1FDH - chains A and H of the 4 polymer chains in the assembly; structure by X-ray diffraction, 2.50 A resolution.

Chain A:
Molecule: Hemoglobin F (deoxy) (alpha chain)
Organism: Homo sapiens
Reference sequence: P69905 (HBA_HUMAN); numbering as in UniProt (aligned over 1-141)
Sequence (141 residues; numbered 1 to 141; the number before each row is that of its first residue):
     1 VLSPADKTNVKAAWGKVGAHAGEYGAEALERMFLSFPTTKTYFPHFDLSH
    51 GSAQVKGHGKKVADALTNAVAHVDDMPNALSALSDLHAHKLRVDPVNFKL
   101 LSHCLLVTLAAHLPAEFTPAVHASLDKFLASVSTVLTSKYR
Ion coordination: heme Fe near His87 (its only coordinating residue here)
Ligand contacts: heme (HEM): Met32, Thr39, Tyr42, Phe43, His45, Phe46, His58, Lys61, Val62, Ala65, Leu66, Leu83, Leu86, His87, Leu91, Val93, Asn97, Phe98, Leu101, Val132, Leu136
UniProt features mapped onto this chain:
  - site: Lys61 (Not glycated)
  - natural variant: Asp6 (A6D: In J-Toronto; this construct carries the variant), Ala13 (A13D: In J-Paris 1/J-Aljezur), Glu27 (A27E: In Shenyang; this construct carries the variant), Lys61 (K61N: In Zambia; deletion: In Clinic), Asp64 (A64D: In Pontoise; this construct carries the variant), Asp75 (D75A: In Lille; D75G: In Chapel Hill; D75N: In G-Pest), Ala111 (A111D: In Petah Tikva)

Chain H:
Molecule: Hemoglobin F (deoxy) (gamma chain)
Organism: Homo sapiens
Reference sequence: P69891 (HBG1_HUMAN); residues 1-146 here correspond to UniProt positions 7-152 (UniProt number = residue number + 6)
Sequence (147 residues; row label = number of the first residue in the row; numbering starts at 0):
     0 XGHFTEEDKATITSLWGKVNVEDAGGETLGRLLVVYPWTQRFFDSFGNLS
    50 SASAIMGNPKVKAHGKKVLTSLGDAIKHLDDLKGTFAQLSELHCDKLHVD
   100 PENFKLLGNVLVTVLAIHFGKEFTPEVQASWQKMVTGVASALSSRYH
Glycans and other covalent adducts: covalent link ACE_0-His2
Modified residues: ACE (acetyl group) at position 0
Ion coordination: heme Fe near His92 (its only coordinating residue here)
Ligand contacts: heme (HEM): Leu31, Phe41, Phe42, His63, Lys66, Val67, Ser70, Leu71, Phe85, Leu88, Leu91, His92, Leu96, Val98, Asn102, Phe103, Leu106, Val137, Leu141

How chain A and chain H interact:
Pairs across the interface (25; chain A residue first):
  Pro37(A) - His146(H)
  Thr38(A) - Asp99(H)
  Lys40(A) - His146(H)  hydrogen bond (side chain-backbone)
  Thr41(A) - His97(H)
  Thr41(A) - Val98(H)
  Thr41(A) - Tyr145(H)
  Tyr42(A) - Arg40(H)
  Tyr42(A) - Asp99(H)  hydrogen bond
  Pro44(A) - His97(H)
  Leu91(A) - Arg40(H)  hydrogen bond (backbone-side chain)
  Arg92(A) - Trp37(H)
  Arg92(A) - Arg40(H)
  Asp94(A) - Trp37(H)  hydrogen bond
  Asp94(A) - Asp99(H)
  Asp94(A) - Glu101(H)
  Asp94(A) - Leu105(H)
  Pro95(A) - Trp37(H)
  Val96(A) - Glu101(H)
  Asn97(A) - Asp99(H)
  Tyr140(A) - Pro36(H)
  Tyr140(A) - Trp37(H)  hydrophobic
  Arg141(A) - Val34(H)  hydrogen bond (side chain-backbone)
  Arg141(A) - Tyr35(H)
  Arg141(A) - Pro36(H)
  Arg141(A) - Trp37(H)
Also at the interface, not in a pair above, chain H (15 interface residues in all): Gln39, Pro100, Asn102

Summary:
Chain A and chain H form an interface of 14 and 15 residues respectively, with 5 hydrogen bonds. Among the
polar pairs are Lys40(A)-His146(H), Tyr42(A)-Asp99(H) and Leu91(A)-Arg40(H). Bound to chain A: heme. Ligands
of chain H: heme.
Here chain A is Hemoglobin F (deoxy) (alpha chain) and chain H is Hemoglobin F (deoxy) (gamma chain), both
from Homo sapiens. Entry 1FDH (Structure of human foetal deoxyhaemoglobin) was determined by X-ray
diffraction.
